PDB entry 9F1T | X-ray diffraction, 3.00 A resolution | chains B and A

[Chain B (and A)]
Molecule: Multicopper oxidase
From: Oenococcus oeni
Notes: chain A of this document is another copy of the same molecule, construct and numbering; everything in this record applies to it too
Reference sequence: Q04HQ8 (Q04HQ8_OENOB); residue numbers follow UniProt; this construct covers 1-488
Sequence (488 residues; row label = number of the first residue in the row):
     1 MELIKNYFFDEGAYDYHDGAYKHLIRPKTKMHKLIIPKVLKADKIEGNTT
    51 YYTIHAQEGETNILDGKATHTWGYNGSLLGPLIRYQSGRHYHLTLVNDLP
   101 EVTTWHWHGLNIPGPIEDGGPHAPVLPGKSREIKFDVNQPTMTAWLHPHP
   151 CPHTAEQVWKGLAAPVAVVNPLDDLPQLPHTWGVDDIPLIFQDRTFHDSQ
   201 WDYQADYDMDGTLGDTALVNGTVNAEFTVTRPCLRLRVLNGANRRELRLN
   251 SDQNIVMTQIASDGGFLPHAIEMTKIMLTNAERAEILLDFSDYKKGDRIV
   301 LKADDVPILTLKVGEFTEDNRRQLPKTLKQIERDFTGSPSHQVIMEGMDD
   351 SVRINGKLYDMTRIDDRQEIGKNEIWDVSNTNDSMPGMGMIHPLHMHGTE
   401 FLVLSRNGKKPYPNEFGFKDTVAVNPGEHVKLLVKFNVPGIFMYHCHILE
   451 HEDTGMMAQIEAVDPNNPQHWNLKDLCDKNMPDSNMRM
Not modelled in the structure: 1, 478-488 (chain A: 478-488)
Disulfides: C151-C477
Differences from the reference sequence: conflict M31 (Thr in Q04HQ8), K134 (Glu in Q04HQ8), I271 (Val in Q04HQ8), D297 (Gly in Q04HQ8), L394 (Phe in Q04HQ8)
Ion coordination: Cu ion site 1: H106, H395; Cu ion site 2: H108, H147, H447; Cu ion site 3: H149, H397, H445; Cu ion site 4: H392, C446, H451
From the paper describing this entry:
  - contacts within the chain: D118-H397, H149-E452 (water-mediated contact)
  - Cu ion coordination: H106, H108, H147, H149, H392, H395, H397, H445, C446, H447, H451, M456
  - conformationally variable residues: E452

[How chain B and chain A interact]
Contacting residue pairs (31):
  I45(B) - E315(A)
  I45(B) - F316(A)
  I45(B) - T317(A)
  G47(B) - E315(A)  hydrogen bond (backbone-side chain)
  Q86(B) - E318(A)
  Q86(B) - D319(A)  hydrogen bond (side chain-backbone)
  R89(B) - F316(A)  hydrogen bond (side chain-backbone)
  R89(B) - T317(A)  hydrogen bond (side chain-backbone)
  V169(B) - R322(A)
  P171(B) - D319(A)
  P171(B) - R321(A)
  P171(B) - R322(A)
  D174(B) - R322(A)  salt bridge
  P176(B) - P176(A)
  P176(B) - Q177(A)
  Q177(B) - P176(A)
  Q177(B) - Q177(A)
  H180(B) - H180(A)  hydrogen bond
  E315(B) - I45(A)
  E315(B) - E46(A)
  E315(B) - G47(A)  hydrogen bond (side chain-backbone)
  F316(B) - I45(A)
  F316(B) - R89(A)  hydrogen bond (backbone-side chain)
  T317(B) - R89(A)  hydrogen bond (backbone-side chain)
  E318(B) - Q86(A)
  D319(B) - Q86(A)  hydrogen bond (backbone-side chain)
  D319(B) - P171(A)
  R321(B) - P171(A)
  R322(B) - V169(A)
  R322(B) - P171(A)
  R322(B) - D174(A)  salt bridge
Also at the interface, not in a pair above, chain B (18 interface residues in all): E46

[Overview]
Chain B and chain A each contribute 18 residues to their interface, with 9 hydrogen bonds and 2 salt bridges.
Among the polar pairs are D174(B)-R322(A), G47(B)-E315(A) and Q86(B)-D319(A). H106(B) and H395(B) form the Cu
ion site 1. From the paper: Cu ion coordination by H106(B), H108(B) and H147(B) among others; conformational
variability at E452(B).
Chain B and chain A are both Multicopper oxidase (Oenococcus oeni); the structure, Psychrophilic laccase
(multicopper oxidase) from Oenococcus oeni 229 without Histag, was determined by X-ray diffraction, deposited
together with 9F3Z.
